PDB entry 6BQN | electron microscopy, 3.90 A resolution | chains A and C of the 7 polymer chains in the assembly

# Chain A
Name: SCNN1A
Organism: Homo sapiens
Sequence (489 residues; each row starts with the number of its first residue; note: 6 numbers in that range are skipped by the numbering (no residue carries them; nothing is unmodelled there); X marks 56 residues of unknown identity (built as UNK)):
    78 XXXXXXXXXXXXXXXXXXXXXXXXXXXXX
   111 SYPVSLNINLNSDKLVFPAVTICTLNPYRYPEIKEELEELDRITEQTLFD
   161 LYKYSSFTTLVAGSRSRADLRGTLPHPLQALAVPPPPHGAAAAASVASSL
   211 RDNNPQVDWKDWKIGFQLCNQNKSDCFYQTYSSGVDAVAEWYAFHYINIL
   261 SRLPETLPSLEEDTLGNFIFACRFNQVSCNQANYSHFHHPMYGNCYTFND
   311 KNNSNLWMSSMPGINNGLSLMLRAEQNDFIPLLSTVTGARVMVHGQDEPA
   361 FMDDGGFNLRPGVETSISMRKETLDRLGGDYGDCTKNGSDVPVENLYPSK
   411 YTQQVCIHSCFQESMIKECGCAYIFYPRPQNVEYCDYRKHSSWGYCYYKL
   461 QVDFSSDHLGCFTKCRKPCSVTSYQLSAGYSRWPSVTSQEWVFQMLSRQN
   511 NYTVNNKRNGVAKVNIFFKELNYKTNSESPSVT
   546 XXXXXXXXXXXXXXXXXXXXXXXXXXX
Unresolved in the structure: 165-182, 191-222
Cystine bridges: Cys-133/Cys-305, Cys-229/Cys-236, Cys-282/Cys-289, Cys-394/Cys-479, Cys-416/Cys-475, Cys-420/Cys-471, Cys-429/Cys-456, Cys-431/Cys-445

# Chain C
Name: EGFP-SCNN1G chimera
Organism: Homo sapiens
Sequence (503 residues; numbered 49 to 551; the number before each row is that of its first residue; X marks 56 residues of unknown identity (built as UNK)):
    49 XXXXXXXXXXXXXXXXXXXXXXXXXXXXXFYTVSVSIKVHFRKLDFPAVT
    99 ICNINPYKYSTVRHLLADLEQETREALKSLYGFPESAAAAEAESWNSVSE
   149 GKQPRFSHRIPLLIFDQDEKGKARDFFTGQQQQVGGSIIHKASNVMHIES
   199 KQVVGFQLCSNDTSDCATYTFSSGINAIQEWYKLHYMNIMAQVPLEKKIN
   249 MSYSAEELLVTCFFDGVSCDARNFTLFHHPMHGNCYTFNNRENETILSTS
   299 MGGSEYGLQVILYINEEEYNPFLVSSTGAKVIIHRQDEYPFVEDVGTEIE
   349 TAMVTSIGMHLTESFKLSEPYSQCTEDGSDVPIRNIYNAAYSLQICLHSC
   399 FQTKMVEKCGCAQYSQPLPPAANYCNYQQHPNWMYCYYQLHRAFVQEELG
   449 CQSVCKEACSFKEWTLTTSLAQWPSVVSEKWLLPVLTWDQGRQVNKKLNK
   499 TDLAKLLIFYKDLNQRSIMESPANSIXXXXXXXXXXXXXXXXXXXXXXXX
   549 XXX
Unresolved in the structure: 130-153, 164-199
Cystine bridges: Cys-100/Cys-283, Cys-207/Cys-214, Cys-260/Cys-267, Cys-372/Cys-457, Cys-394/Cys-453, Cys-398/Cys-449, Cys-407/Cys-434, Cys-409/Cys-423
Glycans and other covalent adducts: covalent link UNK_63/UNK_541, UNK_67/UNK_538, UNK_70/UNK_534

# Interface between chain A and chain C
Pairs across the interface - 72 pairs, chain A then chain C:
  Leu-116(A) with Val-83(C)
  Ile-118(A) with Lys-364(C)
  Leu-120(A) with Glu-455(C)
  Ser-122(A) with Gln-450(C), hydrogen bond; Glu-455(C)
  Lys-124(A) with Glu-445(C)
  Phe-280(A) with Ser-221(C)
  Ala-281(A) with Ser-221(C)
  Arg-283(A) with Phe-219(C); Asn-224(C); Glu-228(C), salt bridge
  Gln-286(A) with Phe-219(C); Glu-228(C)
  Ser-288(A) with Ser-220(C), hydrogen bond
  Ser-320(A) with Val-443(C)
  Met-321(A) with His-396(C); Phe-442(C), hydrophobic
  Pro-322(A) with Asp-342(C); Gln-392(C)
  Gly-323(A) with Asp-342(C)
  Ile-324(A) with Asp-342(C)
  Met-331(A) with Ile-223(C), hydrophobic
  Arg-370(A) with Glu-348(C), salt bridge
  Val-373(A) with Glu-348(C)
  Glu-374(A) with Ser-324(C), hydrogen bond
  Ser-376(A) with Gly-344(C), hydrogen bond (side chain-backbone)
  Arg-380(A) with Glu-461(C), salt bridge; Thr-463(C), hydrogen bond
  Ser-487(A) with Leu-464(C)
  Ala-488(A) with Thr-466(C)
  Gly-489(A) with Glu-346(C)
  Tyr-490(A) with Glu-346(C), hydrogen bond (backbone-backbone); Ile-347(C), hydrogen bond (backbone-backbone); Glu-348(C), hydrogen bond (backbone-backbone); Leu-468(C), hydrophobic
  Ser-491(A) with Thr-325(C); Glu-346(C), hydrogen bond; Glu-348(C)
  Arg-492(A) with Ser-324(C); Thr-325(C), hydrogen bond (backbone-backbone); Thr-349(C), hydrogen bond; Thr-499(C), hydrogen bond (side chain-backbone)
  Trp-493(A) with Ser-323(C), hydrogen bond; Ser-324(C), hydrogen bond (backbone-backbone)
  Pro-494(A) with Ser-323(C)
  Ser-495(A) with Glu-314(C); Ser-323(C); Thr-325(C)
  Val-496(A) with Glu-314(C), hydrogen bond (backbone-side chain)
  Thr-497(A) with Pro-319(C)
  Ser-498(A) with Ser-323(C)
  Trp-501(A) with Leu-125(C); Ile-226(C), hydrophobic; Pro-319(C); Phe-320(C), hydrophobic
  Val-502(A) with Ile-223(C), hydrophobic
  Met-505(A) with Tyr-129(C), hydrophobic; Gly-222(C); Ile-223(C), hydrophobic
  Gln-509(A) with Tyr-129(C), hydrogen bond
  Phe-527(A) with Asp-342(C); Val-343(C), hydrophobic
  Lys-529(A) with Val-343(C); Glu-461(C)
  Glu-530(A) with Gln-392(C)
  Leu-531(A) with Leu-391(C), hydrophobic; Gln-392(C); Leu-395(C), hydrophobic
  Asn-532(A) with Leu-391(C); Glu-455(C)
  Lys-534(A) with Ile-516(C)
  Val-542(A) with Thr-80(C)
Also at the interface, not in a pair above, chain A (46 interface residues in all): Asn-117, Val-287
Also at the interface, not in a pair above, chain C (51 interface residues in all): Val-81, Gln-200, Thr-218, Glu-315, Tyr-317, Ala-350, Met-351, His-439, Phe-459

# Overview
The interface between chain A and chain C involves 46 residues on one side and 51 on the other, with 16
hydrogen bonds and 3 salt bridges. Polar pairs include Arg-283(A)/Glu-228(C), Arg-370(A)/Glu-348(C) and
Arg-380(A)/Glu-461(C).
Here chain A is SCNN1A and chain C is EGFP-SCNN1G chimera, both from Homo sapiens. Entry 6BQN (Cryo-EM
structure of ENaC) was determined by electron microscopy.
